PDB entry 8FYA | electron microscopy, 2.91 A resolution | chains A and C of the 8 polymer chains in the assembly

== Chain A ==
Molecule: Cas2-DEDDh
Chain sequence (289 residues; row label = number of the first residue in the row):
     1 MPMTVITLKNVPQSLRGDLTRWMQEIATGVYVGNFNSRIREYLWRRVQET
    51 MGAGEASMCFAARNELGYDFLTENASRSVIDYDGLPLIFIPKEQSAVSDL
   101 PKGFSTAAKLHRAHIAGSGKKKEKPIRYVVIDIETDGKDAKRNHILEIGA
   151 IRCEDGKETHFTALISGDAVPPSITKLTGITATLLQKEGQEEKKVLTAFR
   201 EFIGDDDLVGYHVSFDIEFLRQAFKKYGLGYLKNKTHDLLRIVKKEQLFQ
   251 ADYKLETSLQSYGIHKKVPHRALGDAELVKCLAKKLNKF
Unresolved in the structure: 94-289

== Chain C ==
Molecule: Cas1
Chain sequence (316 residues; numbered 1 to 316; the number before each row is that of its first residue):
     1 MAGPIIAGKSESSELPRVEDRATFIYIEHAKINRVDSAVTVAEAKGVVRI
    51 PAAMIGVLLLGPGTDISHRAVELLGDTGTALVWVGEQGVRYYASGRALAR
   101 STRFLVKQAELVTNERSRLRVARRMYQMRFPTEDVSKLTMQQLRSHEGAR
   151 VRRKYRELSKKYNVPWKKRVYNPDDFAGGDPINQALSAAHVALYGLVHSV
   201 VAALGLSPGLGFVHTGHDRSFIYDVADLYKAEITVPIAFAVAAEAEEGQD
   251 IGQLARLRTRDAFVDGKILKRMVKDLQTLLEIPEEGQIEAEPLSLWDDKE
   301 KLVPYGVNYSEVTSCP
Unresolved in the structure: 1, 286-290, 312-316
From the paper describing this entry:
  - binding site for the 28-nt DNA strand: H29
  - binding site for the 33-nt DNA strand: Y126, G148, Y171
  - specificity-determining residues: Y171

== Chain A / chain C interface ==
Pairs across the interface - 45 pairs, chain A then chain C:
  M1(A) - D20(C)
  Q13(A) - D36(C)
  S14(A) - D36(C)
  S14(A) - S37(C)
  G17(A) - D36(C)
  G17(A) - S37(C)
  G17(A) - A38(C)
  D18(A) - A7(C)
  D18(A) - G8(C)  hydrogen bond (side chain-backbone)
  D18(A) - D36(C)
  D18(A) - S37(C)
  T20(A) - A38(C)
  T20(A) - R49(C)
  T20(A) - I50(C)
  T20(A) - P51(C)
  R21(A) - G8(C)
  R21(A) - K9(C)
  R21(A) - S10(C)
  R21(A) - S37(C)
  R21(A) - I50(C)
  R21(A) - P51(C)
  R21(A) - A52(C)  hydrogen bond (backbone-backbone)
  R21(A) - A53(C)  hydrogen bond (backbone-backbone)
  R21(A) - L73(C)
  R21(A) - D76(C)  salt bridge
  R21(A) - T77(C)
  W22(A) - S10(C)
  W22(A) - E14(C)  hydrogen bond (side chain-backbone)
  W22(A) - P51(C)
  W22(A) - A53(C)
  W22(A) - M54(C)
  E25(A) - R49(C)  salt bridge
  N34(A) - M54(C)
  F35(A) - M54(C)  hydrophobic
  R38(A) - S13(C)
  I39(A) - E14(C)
  I39(A) - P16(C)  hydrophobic
  Y42(A) - S13(C)
  Y42(A) - E14(C)
  R45(A) - I5(C)
  R46(A) - I5(C)
  R46(A) - I6(C)  hydrogen bond (side chain-backbone)
  R46(A) - K9(C)  hydrogen bond (side chain-backbone)
  R46(A) - S10(C)
  R46(A) - E14(C)  salt bridge
Also at the interface, not in a pair above, chain A (18 interface residues in all): Q24, T50
Also at the interface, not in a pair above, chain C (24 interface residues in all): A2, L15

== Overview ==
Chain A and chain C form an interface of 18 and 24 residues respectively, with 6 hydrogen bonds and 3 salt
bridges. Polar pairs include R21(A)-D76(C), E25(A)-R49(C) and R46(A)-E14(C). From the paper: a binding site
for the 33-nt DNA strand at Y126(C), G148(C) and Y171(C); a binding site for the 28-nt DNA strand at H29(C).
Here chain A is Cas2-DEDDh and chain C is Cas1. Entry 8FYA (Cryo-EM structure of
Cas1:Cas2-DEDDh:PAM-containing prespacer complex) was determined by electron microscopy together with 8FY9,
8FYB, 8FYC and 8FYD from the same study.
